PDB entry 8YZT | X-ray diffraction, 2.58 A resolution | chains A and D of the 6 polymer chains in the assembly

# Chain A (and D)
Name: Protein BANP
Organism: Homo sapiens
Notes: fragment: BEN domain; chain D of this document is another copy of the same molecule, construct and numbering; everything in this record applies to it too
UniProt: Q8N9N5 (BANP_HUMAN); residue numbers follow UniProt; this construct covers 205-325
Sequence (122 residues; row label = number of the first residue in the row):
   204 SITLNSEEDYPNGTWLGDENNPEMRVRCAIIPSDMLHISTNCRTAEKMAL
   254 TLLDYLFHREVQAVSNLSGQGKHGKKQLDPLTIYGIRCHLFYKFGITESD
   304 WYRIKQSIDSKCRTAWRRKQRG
Unresolved in the structure: 204, 325 (chain D: 204-206, 325)
Differences from the reference sequence: expression tag (204)
Swiss-Prot annotation at these positions:
  - modified residue: Lys275 (N6-acetyllysine)
Reported in the primary citation:
  - binding site for CGCG-containing DNA: Arg316
  - binding site for CGCG-containing DNA: Lys250, Ser271, Lys278, Tyr305, Ser310, Ser313, Lys314
  - disease-associated variants - S271L, K314N, R316C: decreased binding to CGCG-containing DNA (proposed by the authors, not directly observed)
  - specificity-determining residues: Arg316
  - disease-associated variants - S271L, K314N, R316C: decreased binding to DNA (proposed by the authors, not directly observed)
  - binding site for CGCG-containing DNA: Thr317 (from molecular simulation)
  - binding site for CGCG-containing DNA: Arg320, Arg321 (from molecular simulation)

# Interface between chain A and chain D
Contacting residue pairs - 9 pairs, chain A then chain D:
  Ser236(A) - Pro283(D)
  Leu239(A) - Pro283(D)
  Leu239(A) - Leu284(D)  hydrophobic
  Leu239(A) - Tyr287(D)  hydrophobic
  His240(A) - Leu270(D)
  His240(A) - Gln280(D)  hydrogen bond
  His240(A) - Pro283(D)
  Asn244(A) - Lys308(D)
  Arg262(A) - Gln273(D)
Also at the interface, not in a pair above, chain A (8 interface residues in all): Asp237, Thr243, Tyr258
Also at the interface, not in a pair above, chain D (10 interface residues in all): Leu207, Ser271, Arg290

# Overview
The interface between chain A and chain D involves 8 residues on one side and 10 on the other; the contacts
include 1 hydrogen bond. Its one hydrogen-bonded contact is His240(A)-Gln280(D). From the paper: a binding
site for CGCG-containing DNA at Arg316(A), Lys250(A) and Ser271(A) among others; S271L, K314N and R316C of
chain A reduce binding to CGCG-containing DNA.
Both chains are Protein BANP (Homo sapiens). Entry 8YZT (Crystal structure of the BANP BEN domain in complex
with its target DNA) was determined by X-ray diffraction (same publication as 8YZS).
